7TMT - chains i and j of the 31 polymer chains in the assembly; structure by electron microscopy, 3.80 A resolution.

== Chain i (and j) ==
Name: V-type proton ATPase subunit c
Organism: Saccharomyces cerevisiae
Notes: chain j of this document is another copy of the same molecule, construct and numbering; everything in this record applies to it too
Reference sequence: P25515 (VATL1_YEAST); residue numbers follow UniProt; this construct covers 1-160
Amino-acid sequence (160 residues; row label = number of the first residue in the row):
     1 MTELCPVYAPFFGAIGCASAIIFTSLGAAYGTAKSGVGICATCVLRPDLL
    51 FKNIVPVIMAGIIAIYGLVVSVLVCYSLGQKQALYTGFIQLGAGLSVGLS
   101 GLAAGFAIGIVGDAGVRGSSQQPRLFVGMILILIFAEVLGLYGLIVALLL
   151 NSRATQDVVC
Disordered / not traced: 160
Swiss-Prot annotation at these positions:
  - site: Glu-137 (Essential for proton translocation)
  - mutagenesis: Glu-137 (E137D: Partial inactivation; E137Q/V/K: Inactivation)

== Chain i / chain j interface ==
Contacting residue pairs (45):
  Val-7(i) / Glu-3(j)
  Val-7(i) / Leu-4(j)  hydrophobic
  Pro-10(i) / Tyr-85(j)  hydrophobic
  Pro-10(i) / Phe-88(j)
  Phe-11(i) / Phe-88(j)
  Ile-15(i) / Phe-88(j)  hydrophobic
  Ala-18(i) / Gly-92(j)
  Ala-18(i) / Ser-96(j)
  Ile-21(i) / Ser-100(j)
  Ile-21(i) / Val-146(j)  hydrophobic
  Ile-22(i) / Leu-99(j)  hydrophobic
  Ser-25(i) / Ser-100(j)
  Ser-25(i) / Ala-103(j)
  Leu-26(i) / Ala-103(j)  hydrophobic
  Ala-29(i) / Ala-103(j)
  Ala-29(i) / Ala-107(j)
  Tyr-30(i) / Phe-106(j)  hydrophobic
  Ala-33(i) / Ala-107(j)  hydrophobic
  Ala-33(i) / Ile-110(j)  hydrophobic
  Val-37(i) / Ile-110(j)  hydrophobic
  Val-37(i) / Ala-114(j)  hydrophobic
  Ile-39(i) / Ile-132(j)  hydrophobic
  Cys-40(i) / Ala-114(j)
  Cys-40(i) / Gly-115(j)
  Cys-40(i) / Gly-118(j)
  Val-44(i) / Gly-118(j)
  Pro-47(i) / Arg-124(j)
  Ile-54(i) / Leu-131(j)  hydrophobic
  Ile-54(i) / Ile-132(j)  hydrophobic
  Ile-54(i) / Phe-135(j)  hydrophobic
  Val-57(i) / Ile-132(j)  hydrophobic
  Val-57(i) / Phe-135(j)  hydrophobic
  Ile-58(i) / Phe-135(j)  hydrophobic
  Leu-68(i) / Tyr-142(j)  hydrophobic
  Leu-68(i) / Val-146(j)  hydrophobic
  Ser-71(i) / Val-146(j)
  Cys-75(i) / Leu-149(j)  hydrophobic
  Cys-75(i) / Arg-153(j)
  Tyr-76(i) / Arg-153(j)  hydrogen bond (backbone-side chain)
  Leu-78(i) / Arg-153(j)  hydrogen bond (backbone-side chain)
  Gly-79(i) / Tyr-85(j)
  Gln-80(i) / Ala-83(j)
  Gln-80(i) / Tyr-85(j)
  Gln-80(i) / Asp-157(j)
  Gln-80(i) / Val-158(j)
Interface residues without a listed pair, chain i (34 interface residues in all): Ala-14, Thr-32, Gly-36, Cys-43, Leu-50, Val-72, Ser-77
Interface residues without a listed pair, chain j (33 interface residues in all): Ile-89, Ala-104, Val-111, Gln-121, Gln-122, Leu-125, Val-159

== Summary ==
34 residues of chain i face 33 of chain j across their interface, with 2 hydrogen bonds. Among the polar pairs
are Tyr-76(i)/Arg-153(j) and Leu-78(i)/Arg-153(j). Curated annotation (UniProt) lists one mutagenesis site on
chain i.
Chain i and chain j are both V-type proton ATPase subunit c (Saccharomyces cerevisiae); the structure,
V-ATPase from Saccharomyces cerevisiae, State 3, was determined by electron microscopy together with 7TMM,
7TMO, 7TMP, 7TMQ, 7TMR and 7TMS from the same study.
